PDB entry 2P1U | X-ray diffraction, 2.20 A resolution | chains A and B

Chain A:
Molecule: Retinoic acid receptor RXR-alpha
Source organism: Homo sapiens
Notes: fragment: ligand binding domain (residues 223-462)
UniProt: P19793 (RXRA_HUMAN); residues 223-462 here = UniProt positions 223-462
Amino-acid sequence (240 residues; each row starts with the number of its first residue):
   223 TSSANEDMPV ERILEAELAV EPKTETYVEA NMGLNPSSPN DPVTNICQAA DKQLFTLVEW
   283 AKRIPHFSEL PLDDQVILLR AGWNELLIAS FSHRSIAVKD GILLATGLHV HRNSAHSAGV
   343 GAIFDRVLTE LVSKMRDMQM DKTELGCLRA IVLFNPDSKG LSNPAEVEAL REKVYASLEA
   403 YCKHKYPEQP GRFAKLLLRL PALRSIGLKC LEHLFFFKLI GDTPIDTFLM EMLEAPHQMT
Disordered / not traced: 223-228, 244-262, 459-462
Residues lining bound ligands: 4TN ((2E)-3-[3-(3-ethoxy-5,5,8,8-tetramethyl-5,6,7,8-tetrahydronaphthalen-2-yl)-4-hydroxyphenyl]acrylic acid): Val265, Ile268, Cys269, Ala271, Ala272, Gln275, Trp305, Asn306, Leu309, Ile310, Phe313, Arg316, Ile324, Leu326, Ala327, Val342, Ile345, Phe346, Val349, Cys432, His435, Leu436, Phe439, Leu451
Swiss-Prot annotation at these positions:
  - region: Arg348 to Gly368 (Required for nuclear export)
  - binding site (9-cis-retinoate): Arg316, Ala327
  - binding site (all-trans-retinoate): Arg316, Ala327
  - modified residue (Phosphoserine): Ser259, Ser260
  - mutagenesis: Val280 (V280A: Abolished ubiquitination and degradation by UBR5), Glu352 to Thr462 (No impact on acetylation by EP300), Met357 to Met360 (Abolishes nuclear export), Leu418 to Leu430 (Abolishes nuclear localization), Glu434 (E434N/Q/K/A: As a heterodimer with NR1H4, impairs interaction with coactivator NCOA1. Impairs transcriptional activity)
What the authors report for this chain:
  - conformationally variable residues (side-chain flip): Leu436
  - contacts within the chain: Leu436-Leu455 (hydrophobic contact)
  - binding site for 4TN: Leu436

Chain B:
Molecule: Nuclear receptor coactivator 2 peptide
Notes: fragment: nuclear receptor interaction motif 2 (residues 686-698)
UniProt: Q15596 (NCOA2_HUMAN); residues 686-698 here = UniProt positions 686-698
Amino-acid sequence (13 residues; row label = number of the first residue in the row):
   686 KHKILHRLLQ DSS
Disordered / not traced: 686, 697-698

Interface between chain A and chain B:
Pairs across the interface - 27 pairs, chain A then chain B:
  Phe277(A) - Leu693(B)  hydrophobic
  Val280(A) - Leu690(B)  hydrophobic
  Val280(A) - Leu693(B)  hydrophobic
  Val280(A) - Leu694(B)  hydrophobic
  Lys284(A) - Leu693(B)  hydrogen bond (side chain-backbone)
  Lys284(A) - Leu694(B)  hydrogen bond (side chain-backbone)
  Lys284(A) - Asp696(B)
  Leu294(A) - His691(B)
  Leu294(A) - Leu694(B)  hydrophobic
  Gln297(A) - Leu694(B)
  Val298(A) - His687(B)
  Val298(A) - Leu690(B)
  Val298(A) - His691(B)
  Val298(A) - Leu694(B)  hydrophobic
  Leu301(A) - Leu690(B)  hydrophobic
  Leu301(A) - Leu694(B)  hydrophobic
  Arg302(A) - His687(B)  hydrogen bond
  Arg302(A) - Leu690(B)
  Thr449(A) - Ile689(B)
  Phe450(A) - Ile689(B)
  Phe450(A) - Leu690(B)  hydrophobic
  Phe450(A) - Leu693(B)  hydrophobic
  Glu453(A) - His687(B)
  Glu453(A) - Lys688(B)  hydrogen bond (side chain-backbone)
  Glu453(A) - Ile689(B)  hydrogen bond (side chain-backbone)
  Glu453(A) - Leu690(B)  hydrogen bond (side chain-backbone)
  Glu456(A) - His687(B)  salt bridge
Interface residues without a listed pair, chain A (15 interface residues in all): Phe289, Asp295, Met454
Interface residues without a listed pair, chain B (9 interface residues in all): Gln695

In short:
The interface between chain A and chain B involves 15 residues on one side and 9 on the other, with 6 hydrogen
bonds and 1 salt bridge. Polar pairs include Glu456(A)-His687(B), Lys284(A)-Leu693(B) and Lys284(A)-Leu694(B).
Ligands of chain A: compound 4TN. The paper reports a binding site for 4TN at Leu436(A); conformational
variability at Leu436(A).
Here chain A is Retinoic acid receptor RXR-alpha (Homo sapiens) and chain B is Nuclear receptor coactivator 2
peptide. Entry 2P1U (Crystal structure of the ligand binding domain of the retinoid X receptor alpha in
complex with ...) was determined by X-ray diffraction (same publication as 2P1T and 2P1V).
